PDB entry 8OHZ | X-ray diffraction, 2.65 A resolution | chains O and P of the 28 polymer chains in the assembly

[Chain O]
Protein: Proteasome subunit alpha type-2
Source organism: Saccharomyces cerevisiae
Reference sequence: P23639 (PSA2_YEAST); numbering as in UniProt (aligned over 1-250)
Amino-acid sequence (250 residues; each row starts with the number of its first residue):
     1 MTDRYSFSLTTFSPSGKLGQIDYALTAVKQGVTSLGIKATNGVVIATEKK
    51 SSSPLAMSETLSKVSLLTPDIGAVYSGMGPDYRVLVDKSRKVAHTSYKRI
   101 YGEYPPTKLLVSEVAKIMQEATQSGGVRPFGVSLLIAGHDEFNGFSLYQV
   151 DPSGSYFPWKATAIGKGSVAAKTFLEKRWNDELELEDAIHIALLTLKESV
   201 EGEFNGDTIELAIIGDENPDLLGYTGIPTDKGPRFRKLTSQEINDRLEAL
Curated features (UniProtKB/Swiss-Prot):
  - cross-link: K108 (Glycyl lysine isopeptide (Lys-Gly) (interchain with G-Cter in ubiquitin))

[Chain P]
Protein: Proteasome subunit alpha type-3
Source organism: Saccharomyces cerevisiae
Reference sequence: P23638 (PSA3_YEAST); residues 0-257 here correspond to UniProt positions 1-258 (UniProt number = residue number + 1)
Amino-acid sequence (258 residues; row label = number of the first residue in the row; numbering starts at 0):
     0 MGSRRYDSRTTIFSPEGRLYQVEYALESISHAGTAIGIMASDGIVLAAER
    50 KVTSTLLEQDTSTEKLYKLNDKIAVAVAGLTADAEILINTARIHAQNYLK
   100 TYNEDIPVEILVRRLSDIKQGYTQHGGLRPFGVSFIYAGYDDRYGYQLYT
   150 SNPSGNYTGWKAISVGANTSAAQTLLQMDYKDDMKVDDAIELALKTLSKT
   200 TDSSALTYDRLEFATIRKGANDGEVYQKIFKPQEIKDILVKTGITKKDED
   250 EEADEDMK
Disordered / not traced: 0, 245-257
Curated features (UniProtKB/Swiss-Prot):
  - cross-link (Glycyl lysine isopeptide (Lys-Gly)): K99 (interchain with G-Cter in ubiquitin), K198 (interchain with G-Cter in ubiquitin), K230 (interchain with G-Cter in ubiquitin)

[How chain O and chain P interact]
Pairs across the interface - 66 pairs, chain O then chain P:
  R4(O) - S2(P)
  Y5(O) - S2(P)
  Y5(O) - Y5(P)
  S6(O) - G125(P)
  S6(O) - L127(P)
  F7(O) - S2(P)
  F7(O) - Y5(P)
  F7(O) - D6(P)
  F7(O) - G126(P)
  S8(O) - S7(P)
  S8(O) - G126(P)  hydrogen bond (backbone-backbone)
  S8(O) - L127(P)
  S8(O) - R128(P)  hydrogen bond (side chain-backbone)
  T10(O) - R128(P)
  T11(O) - S7(P)
  T11(O) - T9(P)
  T11(O) - Q20(P)
  F12(O) - Q20(P)
  F12(O) - Y23(P)
  F12(O) - A24(P)  hydrophobic
  F12(O) - S27(P)
  F12(O) - R128(P)
  F12(O) - P129(P)
  F12(O) - G131(P)
  S13(O) - Y23(P)
  P14(O) - Y23(P)  hydrophobic
  P14(O) - E26(P)
  S15(O) - E26(P)
  S15(O) - H30(P)
  G16(O) - Y23(P)
  G16(O) - E26(P)
  G16(O) - S27(P)  hydrogen bond (backbone-side chain)
  L18(O) - L79(P)  hydrophobic
  L18(O) - R128(P)
  K38(O) - E57(P)  salt bridge
  S112(O) - E84(P)  hydrogen bond
  K116(O) - I85(P)
  Q119(O) - A81(P)
  Q119(O) - D82(P)  hydrogen bond
  Q119(O) - I85(P)
  Q119(O) - R128(P)
  T122(O) - R128(P)  hydrogen bond (backbone-side chain)
  Q123(O) - Y121(P)
  Q123(O) - L127(P)
  Q123(O) - R128(P)  hydrogen bond (side chain-backbone)
  Q123(O) - F130(P)
  G125(O) - L127(P)
  S153(O) - A81(P)
  G154(O) - A81(P)
  S155(O) - A81(P)
  Y156(O) - E84(P)  hydrogen bond
  P158(O) - L56(P)
  P158(O) - E57(P)  hydrogen bond (backbone-backbone)
  P158(O) - T60(P)
  W159(O) - S53(P)
  W159(O) - L55(P)
  W159(O) - L56(P)
  W159(O) - E57(P)
  K160(O) - T54(P)
  K160(O) - L55(P)  hydrogen bond (backbone-backbone)
  K160(O) - L56(P)
  K160(O) - E57(P)
  A161(O) - L55(P)
  L175(O) - L55(P)  hydrophobic
  E176(O) - T54(P)  hydrogen bond
  E176(O) - L55(P)
Also at the interface, not in a pair above, chain O (34 interface residues in all): S124, F157, K172, W179
Also at the interface, not in a pair above, chain P (33 interface residues in all): Q58, S61, T80

[Summary]
34 residues of chain O face 33 of chain P across their interface; the contacts include 11 hydrogen bonds and 1
salt bridge. Polar contacts include K38(O)-E57(P), S8(O)-R128(P) and G16(O)-S27(P).
Chain O is Proteasome subunit alpha type-2 and chain P is Proteasome subunit alpha type-3, both from
Saccharomyces cerevisiae; the structure, Yeast 20S proteasome in complex with a photoswitchable cepafungin
derivative (transCep1), was determined by X-ray diffraction together with 8OI1 from the same study.
